8F7Y - chains B and C of the 3 polymer chains in the assembly; structure by electron microscopy, 2.80 A resolution.

== Chain B ==
Protein: Genome polyprotein
Source organism: Coxsackievirus A10
UniProtKB: A0A6M2Z889 (A0A6M2Z889_9ENTO); residues 1-255 here correspond to UniProt positions 70-324 (UniProt number = residue number + 69)
Chain sequence (255 residues; row label = number of the first residue in the row):
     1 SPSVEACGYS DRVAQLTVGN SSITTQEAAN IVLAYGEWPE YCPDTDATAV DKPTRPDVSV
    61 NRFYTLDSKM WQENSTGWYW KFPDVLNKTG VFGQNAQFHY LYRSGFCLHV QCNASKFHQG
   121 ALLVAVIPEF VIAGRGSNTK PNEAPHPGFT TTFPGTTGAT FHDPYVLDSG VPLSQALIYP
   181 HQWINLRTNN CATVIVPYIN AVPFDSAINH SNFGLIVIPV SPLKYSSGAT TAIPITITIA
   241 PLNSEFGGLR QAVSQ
Unresolved in the structure: 1-28

== Chain C ==
Protein: Genome polyprotein
Source organism: Coxsackievirus A10
UniProtKB: A0A6M2Z889 (A0A6M2Z889_9ENTO); residues 1-240 here correspond to UniProt positions 325-564 (UniProt number = residue number + 324)
Chain sequence (240 residues; row label = number of the first residue in the row):
     1 GIPAELRPGT NQFLTTDDDT AAPILPGFTP TPTIHIPGEV HSLLELCRVE TILEVNNTTE
    61 ATGLTRLLIP VSSQNKADEL CAAFMVDPGR IGPWQSTLVG QICRYYTQWS GSLKVTFMFT
   121 GSFMATGKML VAYSPPGSAQ PANRETAMLG THVIWDFGLQ SSVSLVIPWI SNTHFRTAKT
   181 GGNYDYYTAG VVTLWYQTNY VVPPETPGEA YIIAMGAAQD NFTLKICKDT DEVTQQAVLQ
Unresolved in the structure: 181-184

== How chain B and chain C interact ==
Residue-residue contacts (67; chain B residue first):
  Y35(B) with G38(C)
  E37(B) with H35(C), salt bridge
  D46(B) with I34(C); H35(C)
  K116(B) with S122(C); F123(C), hydrogen bond (backbone-backbone); M124(C)
  F117(B) with S122(C); M124(C), hydrophobic; P204(C); E205(C); T206(C)
  H118(B) with S122(C)
  Q119(B) with G121(C); S122(C); E209(C), hydrogen bond (side chain-backbone); A210(C)
  G120(B) with T120(C)
  A121(B) with T120(C)
  T139(B) with L239(C)
  K140(B) with L239(C)
  P141(B) with L239(C), hydrophobic
  Y165(B) with E54(C), hydrogen bond; G63(C); L64(C), hydrophobic
  L173(B) with L64(C), hydrophobic
  S174(B) with T51(C); I52(C), hydrogen bond (backbone-backbone); S96(C)
  Q175(B) with T51(C); S96(C); L98(C); Q101(C)
  L177(B) with V49(C); E50(C)
  I178(B) with L98(C), hydrophobic
  W183(B) with M118(C), hydrophobic
  N185(B) with M118(C); F119(C), hydrogen bond (side chain-backbone); T120(C)
  R187(B) with F119(C); G121(C); S122(C), hydrogen bond (side chain-backbone); F123(C); A125(C); G158(C), hydrogen bond (side chain-backbone)
  T188(B) with S161(C)
  Y198(B) with P37(C)
  I199(B) with P37(C), hydrophobic
  N200(B) with I34(C); I36(C)
  A201(B) with I34(C)
  V202(B) with I34(C)
  I218(B) with L64(C), hydrophobic
  P219(B) with L64(C)
  V220(B) with L64(C), hydrophobic; L68(C); I213(C), hydrophobic
  S221(B) with T120(C); Y211(C)
  K224(B) with Y211(C)
  Y225(B) with P207(C)
  S226(B) with E205(C); T206(C), hydrogen bond (side chain-backbone); P207(C)
  S227(B) with E205(C)
  A229(B) with E205(C)
Also at the interface, not in a pair above, chain B (41 interface residues in all): P164, P197, P203, P222, G228
Also at the interface, not in a pair above, chain C (44 interface residues in all): T33, L46, R66, L67, T97, F157, Y200, P203, M215

== In short ==
41 residues of chain B and 44 residues of chain C are in contact, with 8 hydrogen bonds and 1 salt bridge.
Among the polar pairs are E37(B)-H35(C), Q119(B)-E209(C) and Y165(B)-E54(C).
Chain B is Genome polyprotein and chain C is Genome polyprotein, both from Coxsackievirus A10; the structure,
Structure of Coxsackievirus A10 frozen at -183 degree embedded in crystalline ice, was determined by electron
microscopy (same publication as 8BQN and 8HI2).
